8F3C - chains I and K of the 8 polymer chains in the assembly; structure by electron microscopy, 3.40 A resolution.

Chain I:
Name: DNA-directed RNA polymerase subunit beta
From: Escherichia coli
Notes: EC 2.7.7.6
UniProt: P0A8V2 (RPOB_ECOLI); residue numbers follow UniProt; this construct covers 1-1342
Sequence (1342 residues; row label = number of the first residue in the row):
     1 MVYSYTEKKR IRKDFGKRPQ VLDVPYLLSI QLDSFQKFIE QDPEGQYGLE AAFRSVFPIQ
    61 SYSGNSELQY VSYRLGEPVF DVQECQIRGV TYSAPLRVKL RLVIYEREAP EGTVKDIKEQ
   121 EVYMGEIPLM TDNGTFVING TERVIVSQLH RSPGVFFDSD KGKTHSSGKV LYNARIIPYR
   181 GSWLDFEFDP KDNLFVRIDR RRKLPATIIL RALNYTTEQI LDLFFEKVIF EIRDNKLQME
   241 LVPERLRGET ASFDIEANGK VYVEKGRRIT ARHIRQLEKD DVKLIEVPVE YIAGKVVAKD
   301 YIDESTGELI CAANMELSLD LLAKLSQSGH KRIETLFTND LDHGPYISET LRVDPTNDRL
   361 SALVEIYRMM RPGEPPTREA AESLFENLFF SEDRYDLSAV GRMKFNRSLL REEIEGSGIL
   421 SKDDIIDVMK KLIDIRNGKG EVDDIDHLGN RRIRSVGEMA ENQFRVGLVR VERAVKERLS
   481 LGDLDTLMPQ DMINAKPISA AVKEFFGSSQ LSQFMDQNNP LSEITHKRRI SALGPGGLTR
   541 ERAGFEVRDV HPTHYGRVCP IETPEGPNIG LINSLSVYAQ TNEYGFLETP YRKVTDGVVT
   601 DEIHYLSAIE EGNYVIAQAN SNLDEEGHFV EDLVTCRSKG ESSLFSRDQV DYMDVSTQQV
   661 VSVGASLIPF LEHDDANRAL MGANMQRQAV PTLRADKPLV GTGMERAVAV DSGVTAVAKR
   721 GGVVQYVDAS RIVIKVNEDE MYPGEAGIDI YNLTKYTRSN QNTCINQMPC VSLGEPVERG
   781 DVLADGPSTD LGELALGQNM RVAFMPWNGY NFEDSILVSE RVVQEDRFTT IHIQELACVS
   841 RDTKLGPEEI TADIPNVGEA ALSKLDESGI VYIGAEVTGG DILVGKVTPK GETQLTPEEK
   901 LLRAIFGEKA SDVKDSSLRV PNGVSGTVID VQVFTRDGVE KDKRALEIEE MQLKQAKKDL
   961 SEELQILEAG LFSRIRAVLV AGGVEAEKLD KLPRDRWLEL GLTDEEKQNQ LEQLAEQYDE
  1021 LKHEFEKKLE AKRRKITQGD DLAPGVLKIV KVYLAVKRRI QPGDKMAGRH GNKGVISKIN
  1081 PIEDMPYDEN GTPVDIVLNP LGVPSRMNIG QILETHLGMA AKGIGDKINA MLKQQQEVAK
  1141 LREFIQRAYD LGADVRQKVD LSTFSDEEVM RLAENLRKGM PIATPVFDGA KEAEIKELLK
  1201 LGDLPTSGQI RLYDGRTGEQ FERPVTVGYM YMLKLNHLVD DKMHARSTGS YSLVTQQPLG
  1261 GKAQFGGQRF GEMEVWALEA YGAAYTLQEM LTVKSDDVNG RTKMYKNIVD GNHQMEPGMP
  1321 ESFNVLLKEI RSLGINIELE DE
Disordered / not traced: 1, 891-914, 1342
Swiss-Prot annotation at these positions:
  - modified residue (N6-acetyllysine): K1022, K1200
  - mutagenesis: I561 (I561S: Resistant to antibiotics salinamide A and B), I569 (I569S: Resistant to antibiotics salinamide A and B), A665 (A665E: Resistant to antibiotics salinamide A and B), D675 (D675A/G: Resistant to antibiotics salinamide A and B), N677 (N677H/K: Resistant to antibiotics salinamide A and B), L680 (L680M: Resistant to antibiotics salinamide A and B), E813 (E813K: Disrupts the enzyme's active center)

Chain K:
Name: DNA-directed RNA polymerase subunit omega
From: Escherichia coli
Notes: EC 2.7.7.6
UniProt: A1AHI0 (RPOZ_ECOK1); residues 1-91 here = UniProt positions 1-91
Sequence (102 residues; row label = number of the first residue in the row):
     1 MARVTVQDAV EKIGNRFDLV LVAARRARQM QVGGKDPLVP EENDKTTVIA LREIEEGLIN
    61 NQILDVRERQ EQQEQEAAEL QAVTAIAEGR RAAAVEHHHH HH
Disordered / not traced: 1, 81-102
Construct notes: expression tag (92-102)

Interface between chain I and chain K:
Residue-residue contacts (9):
  G1282(I) - F17(K)
  Y1285(I) - L21(K)
  G1311(I) - Q31(K)
  N1312(I) - R28(K)  hydrogen bond
  N1312(I) - Q31(K)
  N1312(I) - V32(K)
  H1313(I) - R28(K)  hydrogen bond (backbone-side chain)
  H1313(I) - Q31(K)
  Q1314(I) - R28(K)  hydrogen bond

Summary:
6 residues of chain I face 5 of chain K across their interface; the contacts include 3 hydrogen bonds. Polar
pairs include N1312(I)-R28(K), H1313(I)-R28(K) and Q1314(I)-R28(K). From UniProt: 7 mutagenesis sites on chain
I.
Chain I is DNA-directed RNA polymerase subunit beta and chain K is DNA-directed RNA polymerase subunit omega,
both from Escherichia coli; the structure, Cryo-EM consensus structure of Escherichia coli que-PEC (paused
elongation complex) RNA Polymerase minus preQ1 ligand, was determined by electron microscopy together with
8G00, 8G1S, 8G2W, 8G4W, 8G7E and 8G8Z from the same study.
